PDB entry 8FWM | electron microscopy, 3.49 A resolution | chains AV and Ae of the 15 polymer chains in the assembly

Chain AV (and Ae):
Protein: Tail-tube, gp21
From: Agrobacterium phage Milano
Notes: chain Ae of this document is another copy of the same molecule, construct and numbering; everything in this record applies to it too
UniProtKB: A0A482MHE7 (A0A482MHE7_9CAUD); numbering as in UniProt (aligned over 1-136)
Chain sequence (136 residues; row label = number of the first residue in the row):
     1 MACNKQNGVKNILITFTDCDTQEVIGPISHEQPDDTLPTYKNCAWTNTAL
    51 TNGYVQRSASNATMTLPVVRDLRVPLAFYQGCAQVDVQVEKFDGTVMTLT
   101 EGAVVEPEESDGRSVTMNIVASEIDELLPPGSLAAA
Disordered / not traced: 1-2, 131-136

How chain AV and chain Ae interact:
Contacting residue pairs (12; chain AV residue first):
  Gly53(AV) - Lys5(Ae)
  Tyr54(AV) - Lys5(Ae)
  Val55(AV) - Lys5(Ae)
  Val55(AV) - Gln6(Ae)
  Val55(AV) - Asn7(Ae)  hydrogen bond (backbone-backbone)
  Gln56(AV) - Asn7(Ae)
  Gln56(AV) - Asp35(Ae)  hydrogen bond (side chain-backbone)
  Arg57(AV) - Gln6(Ae)
  Arg57(AV) - Asn7(Ae)  hydrogen bond (backbone-backbone)
  Arg57(AV) - Gly8(Ae)
  Arg57(AV) - Phe92(Ae)
  Ser58(AV) - Asp35(Ae)
Interface residues without a listed pair, chain AV (8 interface residues in all): Trp45, Leu50
Interface residues without a listed pair, chain Ae (8 interface residues in all): Val9, Leu37

Summary:
The chain AV/chain Ae interface involves 8 residues from each chain, with 3 hydrogen bonds. Among the polar
pairs are Gln56(AV)-Asp35(Ae), Val55(AV)-Asn7(Ae) and Arg57(AV)-Asn7(Ae).
Both chains are Tail-tube, gp21 (Agrobacterium phage Milano). Entry 8FWM (Structure of tail-neck junction of
Agrobacterium phage Milano) was determined by electron microscopy, deposited together with 8FWE, 8FWG, 8FXP
and 8FXR.
